5TCI - chains C and D of the 4 polymer chains in the assembly; structure by X-ray diffraction, 2.45 A resolution.

Chain C:
Protein: Tryptophan synthase alpha chain
Source organism: Mycobacterium tuberculosis (strain ATCC 25618 / H37Rv)
Notes: EC 4.2.1.20
UniProtKB: P9WFY1 (TRPA_MYCTU); numbering as in UniProt (aligned over 1-270)
Amino-acid sequence (276 residues; numbered 1 to 276; the number before each row is that of its first residue):
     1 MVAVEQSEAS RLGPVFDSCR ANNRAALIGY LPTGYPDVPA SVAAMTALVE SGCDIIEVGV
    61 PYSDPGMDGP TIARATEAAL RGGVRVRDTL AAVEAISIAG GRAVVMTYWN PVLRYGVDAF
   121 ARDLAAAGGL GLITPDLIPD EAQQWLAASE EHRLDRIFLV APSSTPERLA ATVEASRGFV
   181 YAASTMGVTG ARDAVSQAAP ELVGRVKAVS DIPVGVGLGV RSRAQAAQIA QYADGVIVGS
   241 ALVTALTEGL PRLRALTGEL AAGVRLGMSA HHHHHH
Disordered / not traced: 1-7, 186-195, 267-276
Differences from the reference sequence: expression tag (271-276)
Ligand contacts:
  - brd4592 (79V; (2R,3S,4R)-3-(2'-fluoro[1,1'-biphenyl]-4-yl)-4-(hydroxymethyl)azetidine-2-carbonitrile): D64, P65, G66, M67, Y108, D136
  - malonate ion (MLI): I72, Y181, T185, G217, L218, G219, V220, I237, V238, G239, S240
Curated features (UniProtKB/Swiss-Prot):
  - active site (Proton acceptor): E57, D68
Reported in the primary citation:
  - binding site for brd4592: D64, G66
  - mutagenesis - G66V (>1,000 nM): decreased binding to brd4592
  - catalytic residues: D68 (citing earlier work)

Chain D:
Protein: Tryptophan synthase beta chain
Source organism: Mycobacterium tuberculosis (strain ATCC 25618 / H37Rv)
Notes: EC 4.2.1.20
UniProtKB: P9WFX9 (TRPB_MYCTU); residues 1-410 here correspond to UniProt positions 13-422 (UniProt number = residue number + 12)
Amino-acid sequence (410 residues; row label = number of the first residue in the row):
     1 MSAAIAEPTS HDPDSGGHFG GPSGWGGRYV PEALMAVIEE VTAAYQKERV SQDFLDDLDR
    61 LQANYAGRPS PLYEATRLSQ HAGSARIFLK REDLNHTGSH KINNVLGQAL LARRMGKTRV
   121 IAETGAGQHG VATATACALL GLDCVIYMGG IDTARQALNV ARMRLLGAEV VAVQTGSKTL
   181 KDAINEAFRD WVANADNTYY CFGTAAGPHP FPTMVRDFQR IIGMEARVQI QGQAGRLPDA
   241 VVACVGGGSN AIGIFHAFLD DPGVRLVGFE AAGDGVETGR HAATFTAGSP GAFHGSFSYL
   301 LQDEDGQTIE SHSISAGLDY PGVGPEHAWL KEAGRVDYRP ITDSEAMDAF GLLCRMEGII
   361 PAIESAHAVA GALKLGVELG RGAVIVVNLS GRGDKDVETA AKWFGLLGND
Disordered / not traced: 1-9, 408-410
Modified / non-standard residues: K101 ((2S)-2-amino-6-[[3-hydroxy-2-methyl-5-(phosphonooxymethyl)pyridin-4-yl]methylideneamino]hexanoic acid; LLP)
Ligand contacts: brd4592 (79V; (2R,3S,4R)-3-(2'-fluoro[1,1'-biphenyl]-4-yl)-4-(hydroxymethyl)azetidine-2-carbonitrile): Y29, V30, P31, L34, I184, N185, F188, W191, Y200, F202, G207, P208, F211, F293, H294, G295
Reported in the primary citation:
  - binding site for brd4592: L34, I184, F188, F202, H294
  - mutagenesis - N185S (239.3 +/- 3.1 nM): decreased binding to brd4592

Interface between chain C and chain D:
Contacting residue pairs (55):
  P61(C) with Q307(D), hydrogen bond (backbone-side chain)
  Y62(C) with A292(D); F293(D); G306(D); Q307(D)
  S63(C) with K181(D); Q307(D), hydrogen bond (backbone-side chain); T308(D), hydrogen bond (side chain-backbone)
  D64(C) with K181(D), salt bridge; N185(D), hydrogen bond; F293(D); T308(D), hydrogen bond
  P65(C) with R189(D), hydrogen bond (backbone-side chain)
  G66(C) with F188(D); R189(D), hydrogen bond (backbone-side chain)
  M67(C) with P31(D), hydrophobic
  D68(C) with R189(D)
  E77(C) with G176(D), hydrogen bond (side chain-backbone)
  L80(C) with Q307(D)
  R85(C) with D305(D), salt bridge
  V86(C) with D305(D), hydrogen bond (backbone-side chain)
  N110(C) with G291(D); A292(D), hydrogen bond (side chain-backbone); Q302(D), hydrogen bond; G306(D), hydrogen bond (side chain-backbone)
  P111(C) with D305(D)
  L113(C) with A292(D), hydrophobic; F297(D), hydrophobic
  R114(C) with S289(D); Q302(D); D303(D), hydrogen bond (side chain-backbone); E304(D), hydrogen bond (side chain-backbone); D305(D); G306(D)
  P135(C) with P31(D)
  D136(C) with Y29(D); V30(D)
  I138(C) with R28(D); V30(D); E32(D); M35(D), hydrophobic
  D140(C) with M35(D)
  E141(C) with H18(D), salt bridge; G27(D); R28(D), hydrogen bond (side chain-backbone); Y29(D)
  L159(C) with E32(D)
  A161(C) with A33(D), hydrophobic
  S163(C) with A33(D), hydrogen bond (side chain-backbone); A36(D)
  S164(C) with E32(D), hydrogen bond
  R168(C) with E32(D), salt bridge; M35(D); E39(D), salt bridge
  T172(C) with E32(D)
Other interface residues (no listed pair), chain C (32 interface residues in all): V84, W109, L137, V160, T165
Other interface residues (no listed pair), chain D (31 interface residues in all): G16, D182, L300

Summary:
32 residues of chain C face 31 of chain D across their interface; the contacts include 17 hydrogen bonds and 5
salt bridges. Polar contacts include D64(C)-K181(D), R85(C)-D305(D) and E141(C)-H18(D). Brd4592 is bound
between chain C and chain D. The paper reports the catalytic residue D68(C); G66V of chain C reduces binding
to brd4592.
Chain C is Tryptophan synthase alpha chain and chain D is Tryptophan synthase beta chain, both from
Mycobacterium tuberculosis (strain ATCC 25618 / H37Rv); the structure, Crystal structure of tryptophan
synthase from M. tuberculosis - BRD4592-bound form, was determined by X-ray diffraction (same publication as
5TCF, 5TCG, 5TCH and 5TCJ).
